2VW1 - chain A; structure by X-ray diffraction, 2.39 A resolution.

== Chain A ==
Name: Sialidase B
From: Streptococcus pneumoniae
Notes: EC 3.2.1.18
UniProtKB: Q54727 (NANB_STRPN); residues 1-697 here = UniProt positions 1-697
Sequence (697 residues; row label = number of the first residue in the row):
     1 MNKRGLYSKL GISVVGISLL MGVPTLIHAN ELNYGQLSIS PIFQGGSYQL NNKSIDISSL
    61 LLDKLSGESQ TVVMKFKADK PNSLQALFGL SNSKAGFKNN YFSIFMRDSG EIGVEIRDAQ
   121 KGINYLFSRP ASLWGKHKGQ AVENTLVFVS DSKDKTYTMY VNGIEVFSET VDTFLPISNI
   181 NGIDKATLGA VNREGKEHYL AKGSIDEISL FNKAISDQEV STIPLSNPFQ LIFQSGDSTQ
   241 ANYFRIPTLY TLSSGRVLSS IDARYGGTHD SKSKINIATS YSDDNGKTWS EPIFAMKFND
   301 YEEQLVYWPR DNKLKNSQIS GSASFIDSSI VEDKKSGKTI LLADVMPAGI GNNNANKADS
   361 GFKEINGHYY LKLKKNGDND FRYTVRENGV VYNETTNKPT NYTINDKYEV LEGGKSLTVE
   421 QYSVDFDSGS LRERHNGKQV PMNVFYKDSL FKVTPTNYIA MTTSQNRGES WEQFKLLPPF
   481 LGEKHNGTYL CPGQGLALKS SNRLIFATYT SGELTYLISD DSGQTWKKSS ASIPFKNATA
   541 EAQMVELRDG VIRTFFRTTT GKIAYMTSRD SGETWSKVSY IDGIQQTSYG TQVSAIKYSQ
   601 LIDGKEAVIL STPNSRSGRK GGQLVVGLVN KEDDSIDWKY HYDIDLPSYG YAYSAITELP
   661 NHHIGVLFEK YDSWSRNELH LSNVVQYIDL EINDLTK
Not modelled in the structure: 1-38, 697
Residues lining bound ligands: 2-deoxy-2,3-dehydro-N-acetyl-neuraminic acid (DAN): R245, I246, R264, D270, I326, D327, D344, M346, N352, Y489, Y509, T539, E541, R557, R619, Y653, S673, W674
Curated features (UniProtKB/Swiss-Prot):
  - active site: D270 (Proton acceptor), E541, Y653 (Nucleophile)
  - binding site (substrate): R245, R557, R619

== In short ==
Bound to chain A: 2-deoxy-2,3-dehydro-N-acetyl-neuraminic acid. UniProt lists 3 active-site residues and 3
substrate-binding residues.
Chain A is Sialidase B (Streptococcus pneumoniae); the structure, Crystal structure of the NanB sialidase from
Streptococcus pneumoniae, was determined by X-ray diffraction together with 2VW0 and 2VW2 from the same study.
